Entry 7VXQ (X-ray diffraction, 1.77 A resolution); this record covers chains A and C of the 4 polymer chains in the assembly.

[Chain A (and C)]
Protein: [NiFe]-hydrogenase 2 large subunit
From: Citrobacter sp. S-77
Notes: chain C of this document is another copy of the same molecule, construct and numbering; everything in this record applies to it too
UniProt: A0A3B6UEQ1 (A0A3B6UEQ1_9ENTR); residues 1-552 here = UniProt positions 1-552
Amino-acid sequence (552 residues; numbered 1 to 552; the number before each row is that of its first residue):
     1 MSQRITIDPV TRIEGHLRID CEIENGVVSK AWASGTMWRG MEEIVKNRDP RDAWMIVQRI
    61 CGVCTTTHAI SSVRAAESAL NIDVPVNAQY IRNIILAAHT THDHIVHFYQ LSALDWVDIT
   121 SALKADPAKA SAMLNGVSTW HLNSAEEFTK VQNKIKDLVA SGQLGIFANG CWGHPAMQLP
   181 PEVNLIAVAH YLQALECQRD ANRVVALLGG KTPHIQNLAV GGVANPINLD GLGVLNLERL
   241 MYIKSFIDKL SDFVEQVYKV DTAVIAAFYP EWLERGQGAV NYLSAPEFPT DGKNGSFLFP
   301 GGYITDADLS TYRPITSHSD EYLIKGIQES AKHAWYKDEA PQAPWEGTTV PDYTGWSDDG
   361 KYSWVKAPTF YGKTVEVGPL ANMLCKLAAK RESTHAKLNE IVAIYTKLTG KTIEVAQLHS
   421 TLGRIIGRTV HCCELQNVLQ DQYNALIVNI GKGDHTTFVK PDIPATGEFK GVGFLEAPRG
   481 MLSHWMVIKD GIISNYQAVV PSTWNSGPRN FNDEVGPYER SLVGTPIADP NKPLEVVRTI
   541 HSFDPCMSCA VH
Unresolved in the structure: 1
Bound ions: Mg2+: Glu42, Ala498; ni-fe reduced active center Ni: Cys61, Cys64, Cys546, Cys549
Residues lining bound ligands: carbon monoxide / ni-fe reduced active center: Glu14, Cys61, Val63, Cys64, Thr67, His68, Ala477, Pro478, Arg479, Leu482, Val500, Pro501, Ser502, Cys546, Cys549

[How chain A and chain C interact]
Contacting residue pairs - 22 pairs, chain A then chain C:
  Asn135(A) - Glu146(C)
  Thr139(A) - Glu146(C)
  Thr139(A) - Lys150(C)
  Trp140(A) - Glu146(C)
  His141(A) - Leu142(C)
  His141(A) - Ser144(C)  hydrogen bond (backbone-side chain)
  His141(A) - Glu147(C)
  His141(A) - Lys150(C)  hydrogen bond
  Leu142(A) - His141(C)
  Leu142(A) - Leu142(C)  hydrophobic
  Ser144(A) - His141(C)  hydrogen bond (side chain-backbone)
  Ser144(A) - Ser144(C)
  Glu146(A) - Asn135(C)
  Glu146(A) - Thr139(C)
  Glu146(A) - Trp140(C)
  Glu147(A) - His141(C)
  Lys150(A) - Thr139(C)
  Lys150(A) - His141(C)
  Lys150(A) - Asp252(C)  salt bridge
  Lys150(A) - Gln256(C)  hydrogen bond
  Asp252(A) - Lys150(C)  salt bridge
  Gln256(A) - Lys150(C)  hydrogen bond
Also at the interface, not in a pair above, chain A (12 interface residues in all): Ser138
Also at the interface, not in a pair above, chain C (12 interface residues in all): Ser138

[Overview]
The chain A/chain C interface involves 12 residues from each chain; the contacts include 5 hydrogen bonds and
2 salt bridges. Polar contacts include Lys150(A)-Asp252(C), His141(A)-Ser144(C) and His141(A)-Lys150(C). Bound
to chain A: carbon monoxide / ni-fe reduced active center. Glu42(A) and Ala498(A) coordinate Mg2+.
Chain A and chain C are both [NiFe]-hydrogenase 2 large subunit (Citrobacter sp. S-77); the structure, The
Carbon Monoxide Complex of [NiFe]-hydrogenase (Hyb-type) from Citrobacter sp. S-77, was determined by X-ray
diffraction.
